Entry 2WY3 (X-ray diffraction, 1.80 A resolution); this record covers chains A and B.

Chain A:
Name: MHC class I polypeptide-related sequence B
From: Homo sapiens
Notes: fragment: mhc class i homolog domain, residues 24-341
Reference sequence: Q29980 (MICB_HUMAN); residues 1-318 here correspond to UniProt positions 24-341 (UniProt number = residue number + 23)
Chain sequence (319 residues; row label = number of the first residue in the row; numbering starts at 0):
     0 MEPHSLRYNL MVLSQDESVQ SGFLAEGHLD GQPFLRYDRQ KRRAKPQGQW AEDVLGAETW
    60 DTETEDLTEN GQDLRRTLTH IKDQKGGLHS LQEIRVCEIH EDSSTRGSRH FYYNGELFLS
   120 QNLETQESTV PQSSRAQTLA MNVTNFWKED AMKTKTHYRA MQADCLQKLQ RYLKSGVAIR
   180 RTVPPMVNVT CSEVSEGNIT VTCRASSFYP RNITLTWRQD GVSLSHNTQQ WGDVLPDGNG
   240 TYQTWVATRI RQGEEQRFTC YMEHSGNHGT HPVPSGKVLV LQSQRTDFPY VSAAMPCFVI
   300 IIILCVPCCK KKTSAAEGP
Unresolved in the structure: 149-151, 176-318
Disulfides: C96-C164
Sequence notes: conflict E57 (Lys80 in Q29980), N113 (Asp136 in Q29980)
Small-molecule neighbours: peg 8000 (PEU; 2,5,8,11,14,17,20,23,26,29,32,35,38,41,44,47,50,53,56,59,62,65,68,71,74,77,80-heptacosaoxadooctacontan-82-ol): R6, N8, M10, L23, A24, E25, Q91, I93, Y111, G114
What the authors report for this chain:
  - specificity-determining residues: A162 (proposed by the authors, not directly observed)
  - specificity-determining residues: Q169
  - mutagenesis - Q169R: abolished binding to Uncharacterized protein UL16 (chain B) (citing earlier work)

Chain B:
Name: Uncharacterized protein UL16
From: Human herpesvirus 5 strain AD169
Reference sequence: P16757 (UL16P_HCMVA); residue numbers follow UniProt; this construct covers 27-184
Chain sequence (158 residues; each row starts with the number of its first residue):
    27 VDLGSKSSNS TCRLNVTELA SIHPGETWTL HGMCISICYY ENVTEDEIIG VAFTWQHNES
    87 VVDLWLYQND TVIRNFSDIT TNILQDGLKM RTVPVTKLYT SRMVTNLTVG RYDCLRCENG
   147 TTKIIERLYV RLGSLYPRPP GSGLAKHPSV SADEELSA
Unresolved in the structure: 164-184
Disulfides: C38-C143, C64-C140
Glycans and other covalent adducts: N-acetylglucosamine (NAG) linked to N41, N68, N84, N95, N101, N132
What the authors report for this chain:
  - post-translational modification sites: N35, N41
  - binding site for N-acetylglucosamine: N41

Chain A / chain B interface:
Pairs across the interface - 48 pairs, chain A then chain B:
  M0(A) with Y162(B)
  E1(A) with Y162(B), hydrogen bond (backbone-side chain)
  H3(A) with Y162(B); P163(B)
  E64(A) with Y65(B), hydrogen bond; M116(B)
  D65(A) with K123(B), salt bridge
  T67(A) with T118(B)
  E68(A) with M116(B); R117(B), hydrogen bond (side chain-backbone); T118(B), hydrogen bond
  Q71(A) with T118(B)
  D72(A) with R117(B)
  R75(A) with R117(B)
  I98(A) with L161(B), hydrophobic; Y162(B)
  H99(A) with Y162(B)
  E100(A) with Y162(B)
  S102(A) with S160(B); L161(B), hydrogen bond (side chain-backbone); Y162(B), hydrogen bond (side chain-backbone)
  T104(A) with L161(B)
  K152(A) with Y93(B), hydrogen bond; D96(B), hydrogen bond (side chain-backbone); D112(B), salt bridge; G113(B), hydrogen bond (side chain-backbone)
  T155(A) with L110(B); D112(B), hydrogen bond; G113(B)
  R158(A) with I109(B), hydrogen bond (side chain-backbone); L110(B)
  A159(A) with L110(B); L114(B), hydrophobic; Y125(B)
  A162(A) with I61(B); I63(B); Y125(B), hydrophobic
  D163(A) with I63(B); Y125(B), hydrogen bond
  L165(A) with M59(B); I61(B), hydrophobic
  Q166(A) with W54(B); I61(B), hydrogen bond (side chain-backbone); I63(B)
  Q169(A) with L56(B); H57(B); M59(B); L161(B)
Also at the interface, not in a pair above, chain A (27 interface residues in all): P2, R170, L172
Also at the interface, not in a pair above, chain B (25 interface residues in all): S62, V119
The authors on this interface:
  - pairs named by the authors: K152(A)-D112(B) (salt bridge), A162(A)-Y125(B)
  - interface residues, chain A: E64(A), D65(A), E68(A), T155(A), A159(A), D163(A)
  - interface residues, chain B: W54(B), L56(B), M59(B), I61(B), I63(B), Y65(B), L110(B), L114(B), K123(B), Y125(B), S160(B)

In short:
27 residues of chain A face 25 of chain B across their interface, with 13 hydrogen bonds and 2 salt bridges.
Among the polar pairs are D65(A)-K123(B), K152(A)-D112(B) and E1(A)-Y162(B). The paper describes a salt bridge
between K152(A) and D112(B); a contact between A162(A) and Y125(B). The paper reports a binding site for
N-acetylglucosamine at N41(B); Q169R of chain A abolishes binding to Uncharacterized protein UL16 (chain B).
Chain A is MHC class I polypeptide-related sequence B (Homo sapiens) and chain B is Uncharacterized protein
UL16 (Human herpesvirus 5 strain AD169); the structure, Structure of the HCMV UL16-MICB complex elucidates
select binding of a viral immunoevasin to diverse NKG2D ..., was determined by X-ray diffraction.
